5XVF - chain A; structure by X-ray diffraction, 2.65 A resolution.

# Chain A
Name: Serine/threonine-protein kinase PAK 4
From: Homo sapiens
Notes: EC 2.7.11.1; fragment: PAK4 Kinase Domain
UniProtKB: O96013 (PAK4_HUMAN); residues 300-588 here = UniProt positions 300-588
Sequence (290 residues; numbered 299 to 588; the number before each row is that of its first residue):
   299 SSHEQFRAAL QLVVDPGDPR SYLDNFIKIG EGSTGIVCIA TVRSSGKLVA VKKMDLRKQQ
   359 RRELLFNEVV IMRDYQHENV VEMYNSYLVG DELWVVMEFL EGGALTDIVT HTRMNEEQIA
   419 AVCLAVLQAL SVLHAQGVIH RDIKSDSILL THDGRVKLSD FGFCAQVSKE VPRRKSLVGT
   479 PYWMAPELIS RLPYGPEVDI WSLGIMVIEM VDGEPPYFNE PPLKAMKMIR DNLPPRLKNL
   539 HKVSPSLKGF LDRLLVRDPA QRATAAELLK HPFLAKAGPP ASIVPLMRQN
Differences from the reference sequence: expression tag (299)
Modified residues: Ser-474 (phosphoserine; SEP)
Small-molecule neighbours: 8FR (2-(4-azanylpiperidin-1-yl)-6-chloranyl-N-(1-methylimidazol-4-yl)quinazolin-4-amine): Ile-327, Gly-328, Glu-329, Gly-330, Val-335, Ala-348, Met-395, Glu-396, Phe-397, Leu-398, Glu-399, Gly-401, Ala-402, Asp-444, Leu-447, Ser-457, Asp-458
Curated features (UniProtKB/Swiss-Prot):
  - active site: Asp-440 (Proton acceptor)
  - binding site (ATP): Ile-327 to Val-335, Lys-350, Glu-396 to Leu-398, Asp-458 to Gly-460
  - modified residue: Ser-474 (Phosphoserine)
  - mutagenesis: Lys-350 (K350M: No change in cell motility; in association with M-351), Lys-351 (K351M: No change in cell motility; in association with M-350), Ser-445 (S445N: Approximately 30-fold increased autophosphorylation (constitutively active mutant)), Ser-474 (S474E: Approximately 3-fold increased autophosphorylation)
From the paper describing this entry:
  - contacts within the chain: Lys-350/Glu-366 (salt bridge)
  - binding site for 8FR: Glu-329, Met-395, Glu-396, Leu-398, Asp-458
  - specificity-determining residues: Phe-397, Glu-399 (proposed by the authors, not directly observed)

# Overview
Bound to chain A: compound 8FR. Curated annotation (UniProt) lists active-site residue Asp-440, 16 ATP-binding
residues and 4 mutagenesis sites. The paper reports a binding site for 8FR at Glu-329, Met-395 and Glu-396
among others; specificity determinants Phe-397 and Glu-399.
Chain A is Serine/threonine-protein kinase PAK 4 (Homo sapiens); the structure, Crystal Structure of PAK4 in
complex with inhibitor CZH062, was determined by X-ray diffraction, deposited together with 5XVA and 5XVG.
